Entry 2IMO (X-ray diffraction, 2.80 A resolution); this record covers chains A and B.

# Chain A (and B)
Name: Allantoate amidohydrolase
Source organism: Escherichia coli
Notes: EC 3.5.3.-; chain B of this document is another copy of the same molecule, construct and numbering; everything in this record applies to it too
UniProtKB: P77425 (ALLC_ECOLI); residues 4-413 here correspond to UniProt positions 2-411 (UniProt number = residue number - 2)
Sequence (423 residues; row label = number of the first residue in the row):
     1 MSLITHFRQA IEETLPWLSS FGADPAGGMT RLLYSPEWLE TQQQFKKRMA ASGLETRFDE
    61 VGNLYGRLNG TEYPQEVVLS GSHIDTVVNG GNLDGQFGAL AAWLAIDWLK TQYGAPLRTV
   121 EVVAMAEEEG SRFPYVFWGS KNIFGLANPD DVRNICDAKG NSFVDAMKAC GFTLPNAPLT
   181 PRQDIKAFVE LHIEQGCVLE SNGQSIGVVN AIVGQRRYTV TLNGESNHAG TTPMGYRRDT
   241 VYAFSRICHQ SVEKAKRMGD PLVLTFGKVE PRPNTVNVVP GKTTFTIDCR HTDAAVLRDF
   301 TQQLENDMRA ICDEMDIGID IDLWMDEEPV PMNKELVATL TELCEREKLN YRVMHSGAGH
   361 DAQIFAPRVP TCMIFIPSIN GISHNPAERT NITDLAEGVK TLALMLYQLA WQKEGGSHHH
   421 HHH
Disordered / not traced: 1-2, 25-28, 153-160, 414-423 (chain B: 1-2, 150-166, 414-423)
Differences from the reference sequence: cloning artifact (1-3); modified residue (29, 49, 125, 167, 234, 258, 308, 315, 325, 332, 354, 373, 405); expression tag (414-423)
Modified / non-standard residues: Mse1 (selenomethionine); Mse29, Mse49, Mse125, Mse167, Mse234, Mse258, Mse308, Mse315, Mse325, Mse332, Mse354, Mse373, Mse405 (selenomethionine; parent Met)
Curated features (UniProtKB/Swiss-Prot):
  - binding site (Zn(2+)): His83, Asp94, Glu129, His192, His384
  - binding site (allantoate): Arg217, Asn277, Arg290

# Interface between chain A and chain B
Pairs across the interface (102):
  Gln195(A) - Thr231(B)  hydrogen bond (backbone-side chain)
  Gly196(A) - Thr231(B)
  Cys197(A) - Tyr236(B)  hydrophobic
  Val198(A) - Pro233(B)  hydrophobic
  Ser201(A) - Tyr236(B)
  Asn202(A) - Tyr236(B)  hydrogen bond
  Arg217(A) - Val276(B)
  Arg217(A) - Asn277(B)
  His228(A) - Arg290(B)
  His228(A) - Ala358(B)
  Ala229(A) - Val263(B)
  Ala229(A) - Thr265(B)
  Ala229(A) - Arg290(B)
  Gly230(A) - Arg290(B)
  Gly230(A) - Gly357(B)
  Thr231(A) - Glu194(B)
  Thr231(A) - Gln195(B)  hydrogen bond (side chain-backbone)
  Thr231(A) - Gly196(B)
  Thr231(A) - Gly357(B)
  Thr231(A) - Ala358(B)
  Thr232(A) - Val263(B)
  Mse234(A) - Ala255(B)  hydrophobic
  Mse234(A) - Lys256(B)
  Mse234(A) - Leu262(B)
  Mse234(A) - Val263(B)
  Mse234(A) - Leu264(B)
  Tyr236(A) - Cys197(B)  hydrophobic
  Tyr236(A) - Ser201(B)
  Tyr236(A) - Asn202(B)  hydrogen bond
  Arg237(A) - Val263(B)
  Arg237(A) - Leu264(B)
  Arg237(A) - Thr265(B)  hydrogen bond
  Val241(A) - Phe244(B)  hydrophobic
  Val241(A) - Cys248(B)
  Val241(A) - Phe266(B)
  Tyr242(A) - Cys248(B)  hydrophobic
  Tyr242(A) - His249(B)
  Tyr242(A) - Val252(B)
  Tyr242(A) - Glu253(B)  hydrogen bond
  Phe244(A) - Val241(B)  hydrophobic
  Phe244(A) - Ser245(B)
  Ser245(A) - Phe244(B)
  Ser245(A) - Ser245(B)
  Ser245(A) - Cys248(B)  hydrogen bond
  Ser245(A) - His249(B)
  Arg246(A) - His249(B)
  Cys248(A) - Val241(B)
  Cys248(A) - Tyr242(B)  hydrophobic
  Cys248(A) - Ser245(B)  hydrogen bond
  His249(A) - Ser245(B)
  His249(A) - Arg246(B)
  His249(A) - His249(B)  hydrogen bond
  Gln250(A) - His249(B)
  Glu253(A) - Tyr242(B)  hydrogen bond
  Ala255(A) - Mse234(B)  hydrophobic
  Lys256(A) - Mse234(B)
  Lys256(A) - Tyr242(B)  hydrogen bond
  Val263(A) - Ala229(B)
  Val263(A) - Thr232(B)
  Val263(A) - Mse234(B)
  Val263(A) - Arg237(B)
  Leu264(A) - Mse234(B)
  Leu264(A) - Arg237(B)  hydrogen bond (backbone-side chain)
  Thr265(A) - Ala229(B)
  Thr265(A) - Arg237(B)  hydrogen bond
  Thr265(A) - Val279(B)
  Phe266(A) - Val241(B)
  Gly267(A) - Asn274(B)
  Gly267(A) - Thr275(B)
  Gly267(A) - Val278(B)
  Gly267(A) - Pro280(B)
  Lys268(A) - Asn274(B)
  Val269(A) - Pro271(B)
  Val269(A) - Asn274(B)  hydrogen bond (backbone-side chain)
  Pro271(A) - Val269(B)  hydrophobic
  Asn274(A) - Gly267(B)  hydrogen bond (side chain-backbone)
  Asn274(A) - Lys268(B)
  Asn274(A) - Val269(B)  hydrogen bond (side chain-backbone)
  Thr275(A) - Gly267(B)  hydrogen bond (backbone-backbone)
  Thr275(A) - Lys268(B)
  Val276(A) - Arg217(B)
  Val276(A) - Thr286(B)
  Val276(A) - Ile287(B)
  Val276(A) - Asp288(B)
  Asn277(A) - Asp288(B)
  Asn277(A) - Arg290(B)
  Val278(A) - Gly267(B)
  Val279(A) - Thr265(B)
  Pro280(A) - Gly267(B)
  Thr286(A) - Val276(B)
  Ile287(A) - Val276(B)
  Asp288(A) - Ala229(B)
  Asp288(A) - Val276(B)
  Asp288(A) - Asn277(B)
  Arg290(A) - Ala229(B)
  Arg290(A) - Gly230(B)
  Arg290(A) - Asn277(B)
  Gly357(A) - His228(B)
  Gly357(A) - Gly230(B)
  Gly357(A) - Thr231(B)
  Ala358(A) - His228(B)
  Ala358(A) - Thr231(B)
Also at the interface, not in a pair above, chain A (54 interface residues in all): Glu194, Asn227, Pro233, Asp239, Val252, Asp260, Leu262
Also at the interface, not in a pair above, chain B (55 interface residues in all): Val198, Asp239, Asp260, Glu270, Trp324, Asn380

# In short
54 residues of chain A and 55 residues of chain B are in contact; the contacts include 17 hydrogen bonds.
Polar contacts include Gln195(A)-Thr231(B), Asn202(A)-Tyr236(B) and Arg237(A)-Thr265(B). From UniProt: 5
Zn2+-binding residues and 3 allantoate-binding residues on chain A.
Chain A and chain B are both Allantoate amidohydrolase (Escherichia coli); the structure, Crystal structure of
allantoate amidohydrolase from Escherichia coli at pH 4.6, was determined by X-ray diffraction together with
1Z2L from the same study.
